3MOP - chains K and L of the 14 polymer chains in the assembly; structure by X-ray diffraction, 3.40 A resolution.

# Chain K (and L)
Protein: Interleukin-1 receptor-associated kinase-like 2
From: Homo sapiens
Notes: fragment: death domain residues 2-112; chain L of this document is another copy of the same molecule, construct and numbering; everything in this record applies to it too
Reference sequence: O43187 (IRAK2_HUMAN); numbering as in UniProt (aligned over 2-112)
Sequence (111 residues; numbered 2 to 112; the number before each row is that of its first residue):
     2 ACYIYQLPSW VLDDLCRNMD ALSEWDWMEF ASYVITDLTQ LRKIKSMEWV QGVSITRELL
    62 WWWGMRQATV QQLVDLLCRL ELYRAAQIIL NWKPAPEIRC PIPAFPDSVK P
Not modelled in the structure: 95-112
Construct notes: engineered mutation Trp-50 (Arg in O43187)

# How chain K and chain L interact
Residue-residue contacts (7):
  Arg-18(K) / Gln-41(L)
  Ala-22(K) / Arg-43(L)
  Leu-23(K) / Arg-43(L)
  Trp-50(K) / Ser-47(L)
  Trp-50(K) / Trp-50(L)
  Trp-50(K) / Val-51(L)
  Trp-50(K) / Gln-52(L)
Other interface residues (no listed pair), chain K (5 interface residues in all): Val-51
Other interface residues (no listed pair), chain L (8 interface residues in all): Thr-40, Lys-44

# In short
Chain K and chain L form an interface of 5 and 8 residues respectively.
Chain K and chain L are both Interleukin-1 receptor-associated kinase-like 2 (Homo sapiens); the structure,
The ternary Death Domain complex of MyD88, IRAK4, and IRAK2, was determined by X-ray diffraction.
